PDB entry 4URW | X-ray diffraction, 2.76 A resolution | chains R and S

Chain R:
Protein: Gtpase hras
From: Homo sapiens
UniProtKB: P01112 (RASH_HUMAN); residues 1-166 here = UniProt positions 1-166
Amino-acid sequence (185 residues; numbered -18 to 166; the number before each row is that of its first residue; numbers below 1 keep their minus sign (Met-18 is residue -18)):
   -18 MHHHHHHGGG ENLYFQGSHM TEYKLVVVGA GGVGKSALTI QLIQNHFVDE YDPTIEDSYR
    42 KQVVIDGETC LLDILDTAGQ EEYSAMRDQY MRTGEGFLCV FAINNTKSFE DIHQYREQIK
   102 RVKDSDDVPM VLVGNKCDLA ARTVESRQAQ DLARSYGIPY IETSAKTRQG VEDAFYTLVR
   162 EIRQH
Disordered / not traced: -18 to -1
Differences from the reference sequence: expression tag (-18 to 0)
Curated features (UniProtKB/Swiss-Prot):
  - region: His166 (Hypervariable region)
  - motif: Tyr32 to Tyr40 (Effector region)
  - binding site (GTP): Gly13 to Ala18, Val29 to Thr35, Ala59, Gly60, Asn116 to Asp119, Ser145 to Lys147
  - modified residue: Met1 (N-acetylmethionine), Thr2 (N-acetylthreonine), Cys118 (S-nitrosocysteine)
  - glycosylation: Thr35 (Microbial infection: O-linked (Glc) threonine)
  - natural variant: Gly12 (G12A: In CSTLO; G12C: In CSTLO; G12D: In CSTLO; G12E: In CSTLO; G12S: In CSTLO and CMEMS; G12V: In CSTLO, bladder carcinoma and CMEMS), Gly13 (G13C: In CSTLO; G13D: In CSTLO; G13R: In SFM), Gln22 (Q22K: In CMEMS), Glu37 (E37EE: In CSTLO), Thr58 (T58I: In CSTLO), Gln61 (Q61K: In NMTC2; Q61L: In melanoma), Glu63 (E63K: In CMEMS), Ser89 (S89C: Found in a patient with severe fetal hydrops and pleural effusion; uncertain significance), Lys117 (K117R: In CSTLO), Ala146 (A146T: In CSTLO; A146V: In CSTLO)
  - mutagenesis: Ser17 (S17N: Dominant negative. Prevents PLCE1 EGF-induced recruitment to plasma membrane. No effect on subcellular location of isoform 2), Asn26 (N26G: Loss of interaction with PLCE1; when associated with V-12), Val29 (V29A: No effect on interaction with PLCE1; when associated with V-12), Tyr32 (Y32F: Loss of interaction and recruitment to plasma membrane of PLCE1; when associated with V-12), Pro34 (P34G: No effect on interaction with PLCE1; when associated with V-12), Thr35 (T35S: Loss of interaction with PLCE1; when associated with V-12), Glu37 (E37G: No effect on interaction with PLCE1; when associated with V-12), Asp38 (D38N: No effect on interaction with PLCE1; when associated with V-12), Ser39 (S39C: No effect on interaction with PLCE1; when associated with V-12), Ala59 (A59T: Loss of GTPase activity and creation of an autophosphorylation site), Gln61 (Q61I: Moderately increased transformation of cultured cell lines; Q61R: Promotes interaction with SHOC2 and PP1C; Q61V: Strongly increased transformation of cultured cell lines), Ala83 (A83T: GTP-binding activity reduced by factor of 30), 4 further mutagenesis entries in UniProt

Chain S:
Protein: Son of sevenless homolog 1
From: Homo sapiens
UniProtKB: Q07889 (SOS1_HUMAN); numbering as in UniProt (aligned over 564-1049)
Amino-acid sequence (487 residues; each row starts with the number of its first residue):
   563 MEEQMRLPSA DVYRFAEPDS EENIIFEENM QPKAGIPIIK AGTVIKLIER LTYHMYADPN
   623 FVRTFLTTYR SFCKPQELLS LIIERFEIPE PEPTEADRIA IENGDQPLSA ELKRFRKEYI
   683 QPVQLRVLNV CRHWVEHHFY DFERDAYLLQ RMEEFIGTVR GKAMKKWVES ITKIIQRKKI
   743 ARDNGPGHNI TFQSSPPTVE WHISRPGHIE TFDLLTLHPI EIARQLTLLE SDLYRAVQPS
   803 ELVGSVWTKE DKEINSPNLL KMIRHTTNLT LWFEKCIVET ENLEERVAVV SRIIEILQVF
   863 QELNNFNGVL EVVSAMNSSP VYRLDHTFEQ IPSRQKKILE EAHELSEDHY KKYLAKLRSI
   923 NPPCVPFFGI YLTNILKTEE GNPEVLKRHG KELINFSKRR KVAEITGEIQ QYQNQPYCLR
   983 VESDIKRFFE NLNPMGNSME KEFTDYLFNK SLEIEPRNPK PLPRFPKKYS YPLKSPGVRP
  1043 SNPRPGT
Disordered / not traced: 563-565, 654-669, 744-753, 1046-1049
Differences from the reference sequence: expression tag (563)
Small-molecule neighbours: ligands (DXO; 2-(2,6-dimethylphenyl)-4-(methylsulfanyl)-6-(piperazin-1-yl)-1,3,5-triazine): Ile856, Met878, Asn879, Tyr884, Asp887, Phe890, Ile893, Lys898, Leu901, Glu902, His905
What the authors report for this chain:
  - binding site for ligands: Tyr884, Asp887, Phe890
  - conformationally variable residues (side-chain flip): Phe890, Lys898, Glu902
  - contacts within the chain: Lys898-Glu902

Interface between chain R and chain S:
Pairs across the interface (76; chain R residue first):
  Gly13(R) - Thr810(S)
  Gly15(R) - Glu942(S)
  Ser17(R) - Glu942(S)  hydrogen bond
  Ile21(R) - Lys939(S)
  Ile21(R) - Gly943(S)
  Gln25(R) - Gly943(S)  hydrogen bond (side chain-backbone)
  Asp30(R) - Gly943(S)
  Asp30(R) - Asn944(S)
  Asp30(R) - Pro945(S)
  Glu31(R) - Lys602(S)  salt bridge
  Glu31(R) - Asn944(S)
  Tyr32(R) - Lys939(S)
  Tyr32(R) - Gly943(S)
  Tyr32(R) - Asn944(S)  hydrogen bond (backbone-side chain)
  Tyr32(R) - Lys963(S)  hydrogen bond (backbone-side chain)
  Asp33(R) - Lys963(S)
  Pro34(R) - Asn936(S)
  Pro34(R) - Lys939(S)
  Pro34(R) - Thr940(S)
  Thr35(R) - Asn936(S)
  Tyr40(R) - His911(S)
  Asp54(R) - His911(S)  salt bridge
  Ile55(R) - His911(S)
  Leu56(R) - His911(S)
  Asp57(R) - Thr935(S)
  Asp57(R) - Lys939(S)  hydrogen bond (backbone-side chain)
  Thr58(R) - Thr935(S)
  Ala59(R) - Thr935(S)  hydrogen bond (backbone-side chain)
  Ala59(R) - Leu938(S)
  Gly60(R) - Trp809(S)  hydrogen bond (backbone-side chain)
  Gly60(R) - Leu934(S)
  Gly60(R) - Leu938(S)
  Gln61(R) - Phe929(S)
  Gln61(R) - Gly931(S)  hydrogen bond (side chain-backbone)
  Gln61(R) - Thr935(S)  hydrogen bond
  Glu63(R) - Lys814(S)  salt bridge
  Glu63(R) - Leu822(S)
  Glu63(R) - Ile825(S)
  Glu63(R) - Arg826(S)  salt bridge
  Glu63(R) - Thr829(S)  hydrogen bond (backbone-side chain)
  Tyr64(R) - Met824(S)
  Tyr64(R) - Ile825(S)
  Tyr64(R) - Thr828(S)
  Tyr64(R) - Thr829(S)
  Tyr64(R) - Phe929(S)  hydrophobic
  Tyr64(R) - Phe930(S)
  Tyr64(R) - Gly931(S)
  Ser65(R) - Thr829(S)
  Ser65(R) - Glu1002(S)
  Ala66(R) - Thr832(S)
  Ala66(R) - Ser876(S)
  Met67(R) - Ser876(S)
  Met67(R) - Tyr912(S)
  Met67(R) - Phe929(S)  hydrophobic
  Arg68(R) - Glu1002(S)  salt bridge
  Asp69(R) - Asn879(S)
  Asp69(R) - Ser880(S)
  Asp69(R) - Ser881(S)  hydrogen bond (side chain-backbone)
  Gln70(R) - Leu872(S)
  Gln70(R) - Ser876(S)  hydrogen bond
  Gln70(R) - Asn879(S)
  Gln70(R) - Ser908(S)
  Gln70(R) - Tyr912(S)  hydrogen bond
  Tyr71(R) - Tyr912(S)  hydrogen bond
  Tyr71(R) - Phe929(S)
  Arg73(R) - Asn879(S)  hydrogen bond (side chain-backbone)
  Arg73(R) - Ser880(S)
  Arg73(R) - Ser881(S)
  Arg73(R) - Tyr884(S)
  Gln95(R) - Lys1003(S)  hydrogen bond
  Arg102(R) - Ser881(S)
  Arg102(R) - Thr1006(S)
  Arg102(R) - Asp1007(S)  salt bridge
  Arg102(R) - Phe1010(S)
  Val103(R) - Ser881(S)
  Asp105(R) - Arg1019(S)  salt bridge
Also at the interface, not in a pair above, chain S (45 interface residues in all): Leu833, Val875, Pro882, Asp910, Ile932

Overview:
34 residues of chain R face 45 of chain S across their interface; the contacts include 16 hydrogen bonds and 7
salt bridges. Polar contacts include Glu31(R)-Lys602(S), Asp54(R)-His911(S) and Glu63(R)-Lys814(S). Chain S
binds ligands. From the paper: a binding site for ligands at Tyr884(S), Asp887(S) and Phe890(S);
conformational variability at Phe890(S), Lys898(S) and Glu902(S).
Chain R is Gtpase hras and chain S is Son of sevenless homolog 1, both from Homo sapiens; the structure, The
crystal structure of H-Ras and SOS in complex with ligands, was determined by X-ray diffraction (same
publication as 4URU, 4URV, 4URX, 4URY, 4URZ, 4US0 and 4US2).
